7TVB - chain A; structure by X-ray diffraction, 2.65 A resolution.

[Chain A]
Name: Signal transducer and activator of transcription 5A
Source organism: Homo sapiens
UniProtKB: P42229 (STA5A_HUMAN); residues 136-705 here = UniProt positions 136-705
Amino-acid sequence (573 residues; numbered 133 to 705; the number before each row is that of its first residue):
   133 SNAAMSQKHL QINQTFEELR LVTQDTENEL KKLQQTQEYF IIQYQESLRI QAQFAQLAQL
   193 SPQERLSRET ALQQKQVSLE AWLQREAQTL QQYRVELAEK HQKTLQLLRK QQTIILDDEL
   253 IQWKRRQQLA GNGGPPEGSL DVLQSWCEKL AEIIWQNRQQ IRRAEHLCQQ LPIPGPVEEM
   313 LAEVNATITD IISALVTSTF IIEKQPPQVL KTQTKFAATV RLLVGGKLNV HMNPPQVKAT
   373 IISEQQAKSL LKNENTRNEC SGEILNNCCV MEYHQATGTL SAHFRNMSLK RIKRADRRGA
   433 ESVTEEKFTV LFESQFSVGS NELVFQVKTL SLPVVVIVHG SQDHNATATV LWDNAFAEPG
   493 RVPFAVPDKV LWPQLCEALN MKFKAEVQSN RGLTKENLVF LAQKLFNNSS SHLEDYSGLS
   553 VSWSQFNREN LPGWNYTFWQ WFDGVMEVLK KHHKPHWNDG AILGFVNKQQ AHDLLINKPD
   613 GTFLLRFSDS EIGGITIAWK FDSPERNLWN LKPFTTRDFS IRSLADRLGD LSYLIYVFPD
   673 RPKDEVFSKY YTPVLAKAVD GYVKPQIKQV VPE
Unresolved in the structure: 133-136, 428-433, 701-705
Construct notes: expression tag (133-135)
UniProt features mapped onto this chain:
  - modified residue: Ser193 (Phosphoserine), Tyr682 (Phosphotyrosine), Tyr694 (Phosphotyrosine)
Residues lining bound ligands: ak2305 (KOC; N-{5-[difluoro(phosphono)methyl]-1-benzothiophene-2-carbonyl}-3-methyl-L-valyl-L-prolyl-N,N-dimethyl-N~3~-[4-(1,3-thiazol-2-yl)phenyl]-beta-alaninamide): Lys600, Arg618, Phe619, Ser620, Asp621, Ser622, Glu623, Thr628, Arg638, Trp641, Asn642, Leu643, Lys644, Pro645, Phe646, Asp650, Arg659, Leu663, Tyr665

[Overview]
Bound to chain A: ak2305.
Chain A is Signal transducer and activator of transcription 5A (Homo sapiens); the structure, Stat5A Core in
Complex with AK305, was determined by X-ray diffraction, deposited together with 7TVA.
